PDB entry 6VQW | electron microscopy, 3.42 A resolution | chains G and K of the 11 polymer chains in the assembly

[Chain G]
Molecule: CRISPR-associated protein Csy3
From: Pseudomonas aeruginosa
UniProt: A0A444M080 (A0A444M080_PSEAI); residues 20-360 here correspond to UniProt positions 2-342 (UniProt number = residue number - 18)
Sequence (360 residues; each row starts with the number of its first residue):
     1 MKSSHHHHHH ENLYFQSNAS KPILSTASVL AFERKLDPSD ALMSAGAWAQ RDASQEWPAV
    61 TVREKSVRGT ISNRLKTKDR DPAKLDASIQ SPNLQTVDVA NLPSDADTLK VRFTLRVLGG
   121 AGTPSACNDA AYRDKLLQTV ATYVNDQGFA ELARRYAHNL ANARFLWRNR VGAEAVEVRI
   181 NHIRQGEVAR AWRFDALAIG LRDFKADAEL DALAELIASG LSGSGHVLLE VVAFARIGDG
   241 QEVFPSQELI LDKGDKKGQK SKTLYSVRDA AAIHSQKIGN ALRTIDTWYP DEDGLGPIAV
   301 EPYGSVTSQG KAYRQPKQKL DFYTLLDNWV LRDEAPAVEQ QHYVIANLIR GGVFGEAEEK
Not modelled in the structure: 1-22, 253-256, 358-360
Construct notes: expression tag (1-19)

[Chain K]
Molecule: CrRNA
From: Pseudomonas aeruginosa
Sequence (60 nucleotides; numbered 1 to 60; the number before each row is that of its first residue):
     1 CUAAGAAAUU CACGGCGGGC UUGAUGUCCG CGUCUACCUG GUUCACUGCC GUAUAGGCAG
Not modelled in the structure: 41-60
Construct notes: conflict A53 (G1446 in 313291946)

[Interface between chain G and chain K]
Residue-residue contacts (39; chain G residue first):
  Phe32(G) - G17(K)  hydrogen bond to the sugar
  Phe32(G) - G18(K)  sugar contact
  Glu33(G) - G17(K)  phosphate contact
  Arg34(G) - G18(K)  salt bridge to the phosphate
  Arg34(G) - G19(K)  salt bridge to the phosphate
  Val67(G) - U27(K)  phosphate contact
  Arg68(G) - U25(K)  hydrogen bond to the sugar
  Arg68(G) - G26(K)  sugar contact
  Arg68(G) - U27(K)  hydrogen bond to the phosphate
  Gly69(G) - U25(K)  base contact
  Thr70(G) - G26(K)  phosphate contact
  Leu94(G) - U27(K)  base contact
  Gln95(G) - U25(K)  base contact
  Val97(G) - U25(K)  base contact
  Trp167(G) - C20(K)  base contact
  Arg168(G) - G23(K)  salt bridge to the phosphate
  Arg168(G) - A24(K)  salt bridge to the phosphate
  Ser246(G) - U22(K)  phosphate contact
  Gln247(G) - U21(K)  base contact
  Gln247(G) - U22(K)  hydrogen bond to the phosphate
  Glu248(G) - U21(K)  hydrogen bond to the base
  Leu249(G) - U21(K)  base contact
  His274(G) - U21(K)  salt bridge to the phosphate
  Gln276(G) - G19(K)  sugar contact
  Gln276(G) - C20(K)  sugar contact
  Gln276(G) - U21(K)  hydrogen bond to the phosphate
  Lys277(G) - C20(K)  hydrogen bond to the base
  Lys277(G) - U22(K)  salt bridge to the phosphate
  Asn280(G) - C20(K)  hydrogen bond to the sugar
  Arg283(G) - G19(K)  sugar contact
  Arg283(G) - C20(K)  salt bridge to the phosphate
  Glu301(G) - C20(K)  phosphate contact
  Ser308(G) - C20(K)  hydrogen bond to the base
  Arg350(G) - G18(K)  hydrogen bond to the sugar
  Arg350(G) - G19(K)  sugar contact
  Gly352(G) - G17(K)  sugar contact
  Gly352(G) - G18(K)  hydrogen bond to the sugar
  Val353(G) - G17(K)  base contact
  Val353(G) - G18(K)  base contact
Other interface residues (no listed pair), chain G (31 interface residues in all): Ala31, Ser66, Val306, Thr307, Gly351
Other interface residues (no listed pair), chain K (12 interface residues in all): C28

[Overview]
The interface between chain G and chain K involves 31 residues on one side and 12 on the other, with 11
hydrogen bonds and 7 salt bridges. Polar pairs include Glu248(G)-U21(K), Lys277(G)-C20(K) and
Ser308(G)-C20(K).
Here chain G is CRISPR-associated protein Csy3 and chain K is CrRNA, both from Pseudomonas aeruginosa. Entry
6VQW (Type I-F CRISPR-Csy complex with its inhibitor AcrF8) was determined by electron microscopy, deposited
together with 6VQV and 6VQX.
